PDB entry 8ZVI | electron microscopy, 3.40 A resolution | chains E and J of the 14 polymer chains in the assembly

== Chain E (and J) ==
Molecule: Major capsid protein
Organism: Escherichia phage T5
Notes: chain J of this document is another copy of the same molecule, construct and numbering; everything in this record applies to it too
UniProt: Q6QGD8 (CAPSD_BPT5); residues 1-458 here = UniProt positions 1-458
Amino-acid sequence (458 residues; each row starts with the number of its first residue):
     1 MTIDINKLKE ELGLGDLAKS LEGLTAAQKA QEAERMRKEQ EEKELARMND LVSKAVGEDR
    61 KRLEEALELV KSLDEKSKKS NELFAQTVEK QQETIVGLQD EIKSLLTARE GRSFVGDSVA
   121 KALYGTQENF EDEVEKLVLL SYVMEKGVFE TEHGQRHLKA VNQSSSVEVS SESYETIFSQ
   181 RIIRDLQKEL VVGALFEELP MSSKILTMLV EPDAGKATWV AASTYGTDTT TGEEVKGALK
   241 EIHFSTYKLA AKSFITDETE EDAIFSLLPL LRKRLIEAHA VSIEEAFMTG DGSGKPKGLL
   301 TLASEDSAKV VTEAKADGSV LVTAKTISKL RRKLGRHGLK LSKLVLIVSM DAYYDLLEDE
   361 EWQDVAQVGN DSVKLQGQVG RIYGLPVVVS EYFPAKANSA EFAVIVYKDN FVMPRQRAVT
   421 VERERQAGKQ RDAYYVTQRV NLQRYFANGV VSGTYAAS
Unresolved in the structure: 1-160, 458 (chain J: 1-163, 458)
UniProt features mapped onto this chain:
  - site: K159, A160 (Cleavage)
  - mutagenesis: L45 (L45P: Confers resistance to Pycsar-mediated defense), I183 (I183T: Confers resistance to Pycsar-mediated defense), M201 (M201V: Confers resistance to Pycsar-mediated defense), M208 (M208T: Confers resistance to Pycsar-mediated defense), E260 (E260G: Confers resistance to Pycsar-mediated defense), I283 (I283T: Confers resistance to Pycsar-mediated defense), S328 (S328P: Confers resistance to Pycsar-mediated defense, reduced fitness compared to wild-type phage), Y353 (Y353C: Confers resistance to Pycsar-mediated defense, reduced fitness compared to wild-type phage)

== Chain E / chain J interface ==
Residue-residue contacts (12):
  T256(E) - Y225(J)  hydrogen bond (side chain-backbone)
  E258(E) - Y225(J)
  E258(E) - T230(J)
  G428(E) - T230(J)
  G428(E) - T231(J)  hydrogen bond (backbone-side chain)
  K429(E) - Y225(J)
  K429(E) - G226(J)
  K429(E) - D228(J)
  K429(E) - T230(J)
  Q430(E) - T230(J)
  Q430(E) - T231(J)
  R431(E) - G226(J)
Also at the interface, not in a pair above, chain E (7 interface residues in all): A427
Also at the interface, not in a pair above, chain J (6 interface residues in all): T227

== Summary ==
7 residues of chain E face 6 of chain J across their interface; the contacts include 2 hydrogen bonds. Polar
pairs include T256(E)-Y225(J) and G428(E)-T231(J). UniProt lists 8 mutagenesis sites on chain E.
Chain E and chain J are both Major capsid protein (Escherichia phage T5); the structure, Structure of the
bacteriophage T5 capsid, was determined by electron microscopy together with 9ILP, 9IMV and 9IOZ from the same
study.
